PDB entry 8T9X | electron microscopy, 2.00 A resolution | chains A and D of the 4 polymer chains in the assembly

[Chain A]
Molecule: Major capsid protein
From: Zophobas morio black wasting virus
Chain sequence (429 residues; each row starts with the number of its first residue):
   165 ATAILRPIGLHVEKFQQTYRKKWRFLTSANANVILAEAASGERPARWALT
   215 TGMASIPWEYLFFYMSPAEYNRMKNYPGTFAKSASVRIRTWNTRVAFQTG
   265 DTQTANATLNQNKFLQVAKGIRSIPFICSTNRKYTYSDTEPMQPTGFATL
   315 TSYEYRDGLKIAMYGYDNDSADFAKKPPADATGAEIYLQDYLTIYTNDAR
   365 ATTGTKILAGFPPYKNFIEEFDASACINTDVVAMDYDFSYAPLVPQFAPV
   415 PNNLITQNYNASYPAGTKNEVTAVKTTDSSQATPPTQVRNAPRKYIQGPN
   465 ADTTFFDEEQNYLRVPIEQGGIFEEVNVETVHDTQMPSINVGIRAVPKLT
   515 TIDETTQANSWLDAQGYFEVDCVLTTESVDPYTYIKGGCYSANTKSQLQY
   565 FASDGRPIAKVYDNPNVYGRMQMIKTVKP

[Chain D]
Molecule: 5-nt DNA strand
From: Zophobas morio black wasting virus
Sequence (5 nucleotides; row label = number of the first residue in the row):
     1 TCGAA

[Chain A / chain D interface]
Contacting residue pairs (14; chain A residue first):
  Asp401(A) - DG3(D)  sugar contact
  Phe402(A) - DG3(D)  sugar contact
  Ser403(A) - DC2(D)  sugar contact
  Ser403(A) - DG3(D)  hydrogen bond to the phosphate
  Tyr404(A) - DC2(D)  base contact
  Phe487(A) - DC2(D)  hydrogen bond to the base
  Glu488(A) - DC2(D)  base contact
  Glu489(A) - DC2(D)  base contact
  Glu493(A) - DC2(D)  hydrogen bond to the base
  Thr494(A) - DT1(D)  hydrogen bond to the phosphate
  Thr494(A) - DC2(D)  sugar contact
  Val495(A) - DC2(D)  base contact
  His496(A) - DC2(D)  phosphate contact
  His496(A) - DG3(D)  salt bridge to the phosphate
Interface residues without a listed pair, chain D (4 interface residues in all): DA4

[Summary]
11 residues of chain A and 4 residues of chain D are in contact, with 4 hydrogen bonds and 1 salt bridge.
Polar contacts include Phe487(A)-DC2(D), Glu493(A)-DC2(D) and Ser403(A)-DG3(D).
Chain A is Major capsid protein and chain D is a 5-nt DNA strand, both from Zophobas morio black wasting
virus; the structure, Zophobas morio black wasting virus strain NJ2-molitor virion structure, was determined
by electron microscopy (same publication as 8T9C, 8TJE, 8T9E and 8TA7).
